PDB entry 7T99 | X-ray diffraction, 2.65 A resolution | chains A and B

== Chain A ==
Molecule: FAB Heavy Chain
From: Homo sapiens
Notes: antibody fragment or engineered binder
Chain sequence (228 residues; row label = number of the first residue in the row; a row labelled like 82A-82C holds insertion residues (82A, then the next letters in order)):
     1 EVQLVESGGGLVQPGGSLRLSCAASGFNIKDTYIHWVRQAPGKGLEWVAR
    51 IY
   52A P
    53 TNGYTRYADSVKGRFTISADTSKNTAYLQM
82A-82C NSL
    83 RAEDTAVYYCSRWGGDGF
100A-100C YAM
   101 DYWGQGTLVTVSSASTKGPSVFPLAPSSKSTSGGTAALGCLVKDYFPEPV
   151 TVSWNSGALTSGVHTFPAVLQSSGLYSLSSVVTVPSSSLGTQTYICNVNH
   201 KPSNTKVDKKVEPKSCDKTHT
Not modelled in the structure: 1, 215-221
Disulfide bonds: Cys22-Cys92, Cys140-Cys196

== Chain B ==
Molecule: FAB Light Chain
From: Homo sapiens
Notes: antibody fragment or engineered binder
Chain sequence (214 residues; each row starts with the number of its first residue):
     1 DIQMTQSPSSLSASVGDRVTITCRASQDVNTAVAWYQQKPGKAPKLLIYS
    51 ASFLYSGVPSRFSGSRSGTDFTLTISSLQPEDFATYYCQQHYTTPPTFGQ
   101 GTKVEIKRTVAAPSVFIFPPSDEQLKSGTASVVCLLNNFYPREAKVQWKV
   151 DNALQSGNSQESVTEQDSKDSTYSLSSTLTLSKADYEKHKVYACEVTHQG
   201 LCSPVTKCFNRGEC
Not modelled in the structure: 213-214
Disulfide bonds: Cys23-Cys88, Cys134-Cys194

== Chain A / chain B interface ==
Contacting residue pairs - 51 pairs, chain A then chain B:
  Gln39(A) with Gln38(B), hydrogen bond; Tyr87(B), hydrogen bond
  Leu45(A) with Pro44(B), hydrophobic; Tyr87(B), hydrophobic; Phe98(B)
  Trp47(A) with Pro95(B), hydrophobic; Pro96(B)
  Arg50(A) with Thr94(B), hydrogen bond
  Tyr91(A) with Gln38(B), hydrogen bond; Lys42(B); Ala43(B), hydrophobic
  Phe100(A) with Tyr49(B), hydrophobic
  Tyr100A(A) with His91(B)
  Ala100B(A) with Tyr36(B); Leu46(B), hydrophobic; Tyr49(B), hydrophobic
  Met100C(A) with Tyr36(B), hydrogen bond (backbone-side chain); Gln89(B)
  Asp101(A) with Leu46(B); Tyr55(B)
  Trp103(A) with Pro44(B), hydrogen bond (side chain-backbone)
  Gly104(A) with Ala43(B)
  Phe122(A) with Ser121(B); Gln124(B)
  Pro123(A) with Glu123(B)
  Leu124(A) with Phe118(B); Val133(B), hydrophobic
  Ala125(A) with Phe118(B)
  Ala137(A) with Phe116(B), hydrophobic; Phe118(B), hydrophobic; Leu135(B), hydrophobic
  Leu141(A) with Ser131(B)
  Lys143(A) with Gln124(B)
  His164(A) with Asn137(B); Asn138(B), hydrogen bond; Ser174(B)
  Phe166(A) with Leu135(B), hydrophobic; Ser162(B); Thr164(B); Ser174(B); Leu175(B); Ser176(B)
  Pro167(A) with Ser162(B), hydrogen bond (backbone-side chain); Val163(B)
  Val169(A) with Gln160(B); Glu161(B)
  Leu170(A) with Gln160(B), hydrogen bond (backbone-side chain)
  Gln171(A) with Gln160(B)
  Val181(A) with Leu135(B), hydrophobic
  Thr183(A) with Asn137(B)
  Lys209(A) with Glu123(B), salt bridge
Also at the interface, not in a pair above, chain A (38 interface residues in all): Val37, Lys43, Gly44, Arg58, Asp61, Trp95, Tyr102, Gln105, Thr135, Leu138
Also at the interface, not in a pair above, chain B (37 interface residues in all): Asp1, Ala34, Gly41, Asp167

== In short ==
Chain A and chain B form an interface of 38 and 37 residues respectively, with 9 hydrogen bonds and 1 salt
bridge. Polar pairs include Lys209(A)-Glu123(B), Gln39(A)-Gln38(B) and Gln39(A)-Tyr87(B).
Here chain A is FAB Heavy Chain and chain B is FAB Light Chain, both from Homo sapiens. Entry 7T99 (Crystal
structure of engineered CYS-CYS fab dimer CL-205 (LC25)) was determined by X-ray diffraction, deposited
together with 7T97.
